8Q58 - chain A; structure by X-ray diffraction, 1.70 A resolution.

[Chain A]
Molecule: Ketose-bisphosphate aldolase
Source organism: Hafnia paralvei
UniProtKB: A0A2A2MA06 (A0A2A2MA06_9GAMM); residue numbers follow UniProt; this construct covers 1-287
Chain sequence (307 residues; numbered -19 to 287; the number before each row is that of its first residue; numbers below 1 keep their minus sign (Met-19 is residue -19)):
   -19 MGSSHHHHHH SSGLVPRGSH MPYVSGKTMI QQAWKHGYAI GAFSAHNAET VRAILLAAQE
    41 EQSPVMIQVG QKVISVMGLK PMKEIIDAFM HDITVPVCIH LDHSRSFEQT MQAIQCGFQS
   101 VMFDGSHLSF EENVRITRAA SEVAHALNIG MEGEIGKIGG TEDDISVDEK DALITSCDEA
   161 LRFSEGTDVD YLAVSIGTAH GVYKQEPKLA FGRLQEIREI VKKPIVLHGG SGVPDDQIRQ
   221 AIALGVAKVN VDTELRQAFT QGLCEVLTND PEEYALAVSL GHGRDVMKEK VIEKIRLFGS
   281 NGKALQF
Disordered / not traced: -19 to 0, 139-151, 181-186
Differences from the reference sequence: initiating methionine (-19); expression tag (-18 to 0)
Ion coordination: Zn2+ site 1: His83, Glu134, His180, His208; Zn2+ site 2 near His83 (its only coordinating residue here)
Reported in the primary citation:
  - self-association interface (contacts with another copy of this molecule): Phe239, Tyr254, Leu256, Leu260
  - conformationally variable residues (order/disorder transition, side-chain flip): His83, Ile138 to Asp151, Gly181 to Glu186, His208
  - Zn2+ coordination: His83, Glu134, His180, His208

[Summary]
The Zn2+ site 1 is built by His83, Glu134, His180 and His208. The paper reports Zn2+ coordination by His83,
Glu134 and His180 among others; conformational variability at His83, Ile138 and Gly181 among others.
Chain A is Ketose-bisphosphate aldolase (Hafnia paralvei); the structure, Crystal structure of metal-dependent
classII sulfofructosephosphate aldolase (SFPA) from Hafnia paralvei HpSqiA-Zn, was determined by X-ray
diffraction (same publication as 8Q57, 8Q59 and 8Q5A).
